PDB entry 8AI4 | X-ray diffraction, 1.75 A resolution | chains A and C

== Chain A ==
Protein: Radical SAM core domain-containing protein
Source organism: Bacillus subtilis
Reference sequence: A0A0A1MJP5 (A0A0A1MJP5_BACIU); numbering as in UniProt (aligned over 1-319)
Sequence (344 residues; numbered -24 to 319; the number before each row is that of its first residue; numbers below 1 keep their minus sign (Met-24 is residue -24)):
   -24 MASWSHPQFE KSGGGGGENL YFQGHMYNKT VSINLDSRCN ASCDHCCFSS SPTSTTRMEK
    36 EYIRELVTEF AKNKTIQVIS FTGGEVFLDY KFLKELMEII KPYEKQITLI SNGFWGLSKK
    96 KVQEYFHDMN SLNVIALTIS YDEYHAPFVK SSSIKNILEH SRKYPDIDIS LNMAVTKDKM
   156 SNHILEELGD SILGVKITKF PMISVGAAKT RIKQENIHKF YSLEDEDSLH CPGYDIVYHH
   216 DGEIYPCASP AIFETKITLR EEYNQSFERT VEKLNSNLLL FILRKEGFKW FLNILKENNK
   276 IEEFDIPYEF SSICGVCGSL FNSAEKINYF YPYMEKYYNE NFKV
Not modelled in the structure: -24 to 1, 318-319
Sequence notes: initiating methionine (-24); expression tag (-23 to 0); engineered mutation Ala223 (Cys in A0A0A1MJP5)
Ion coordination: 4Fe-4S cluster Fe site 1: Cys14, Cys18, Cys21 (together with S-adenosylhomocysteine); 4Fe-4S cluster Fe site 2: Cys206, Cys222, Cys289, Cys292
Ligand contacts:
  - S-adenosylhomocysteine (SAH): His20, Cys21, Cys22, Thr57, Gly58, Gly59, Glu60, Ile85, Ser86, Asn87, Ser115, Asp117, His120, Asn147, Ala149, Phe175, Pro176, Met177, Ile178, Val180, Ala183, Pro225
  - 4Fe-4S cluster (SF4), molecule 1: Cys14, Ala16, Ser17, Cys18, His20, Cys21, Ser25, Gly58, Gly59, Asn87, His120
  - 4Fe-4S cluster (SF4), molecule 2: Cys206, Pro207, Gly208, Tyr209, Cys222, Ser224, Ala226, Ile227, Leu258, Phe263, Ile288, Cys289, Cys292

== Chain C ==
Protein: Putative exported peptide YydF
Reference sequence: Q45596 (YYDF_BACSU); residues 1-11 here correspond to UniProt positions 35-45 (UniProt number = residue number + 34)
Sequence (11 residues; row label = number of the first residue in the row):
     1 FVKSKENRWI L
Not modelled in the structure: 1-2

== Chain A / chain C interface ==
Contacting residue pairs - 37 pairs, chain A then chain C:
  Ser7(A) - Leu11(C)
  Phe23(A) - Ile10(C)  hydrophobic
  Ser55(A) - Arg8(C)  hydrogen bond
  Thr57(A) - Ile10(C)  hydrogen bond (side chain-backbone)
  Thr57(A) - Leu11(C)
  Thr83(A) - Arg8(C)
  Thr83(A) - Leu11(C)
  Ile85(A) - Ile10(C)
  Ile85(A) - Leu11(C)
  Asn147(A) - Lys3(C)  hydrogen bond (side chain-backbone)
  Lys171(A) - Lys3(C)
  Thr173(A) - Lys3(C)  hydrogen bond (side chain-backbone)
  Phe175(A) - Lys3(C)
  Phe175(A) - Trp9(C)
  Pro176(A) - Trp9(C)
  Ile178(A) - Trp9(C)  hydrophobic
  Pro207(A) - Lys5(C)
  Pro207(A) - Glu6(C)
  Pro207(A) - Asn7(C)
  Gly208(A) - Asn7(C)
  Asp210(A) - Asn7(C)
  Asp210(A) - Arg8(C)  salt bridge
  Cys222(A) - Asn7(C)
  Ala223(A) - Glu6(C)
  Ala223(A) - Asn7(C)  hydrogen bond (backbone-backbone)
  Ala223(A) - Trp9(C)  hydrogen bond (backbone-backbone)
  Ala223(A) - Ile10(C)  hydrogen bond (backbone-backbone)
  Ala223(A) - Leu11(C)  hydrophobic
  Ser224(A) - Glu6(C)
  Ser224(A) - Trp9(C)
  Pro225(A) - Trp9(C)
  Pro225(A) - Ile10(C)  hydrophobic
  Phe228(A) - Ile10(C)  hydrophobic
  Ser287(A) - Glu6(C)
  Ser287(A) - Trp9(C)
  Ile288(A) - Glu6(C)
  Cys289(A) - Glu6(C)
Other interface residues (no listed pair), chain A (29 interface residues in all): Thr5, Asn9, Cys22, Leu84, Thr113, Tyr209
Other interface residues (no listed pair), chain C (9 interface residues in all): Ser4

== In short ==
29 residues of chain A face 9 of chain C across their interface; the contacts include 7 hydrogen bonds and 1
salt bridge. Polar contacts include Asp210(A)-Arg8(C), Ser55(A)-Arg8(C) and Thr57(A)-Ile10(C). Chain A binds
4Fe-4S cluster and S-adenosylhomocysteine.
Chain A is Radical SAM core domain-containing protein (Bacillus subtilis) and chain C is Putative exported
peptide YydF; the structure, Crystal structure of radical SAM epimerase EpeE C223A mutant from Bacillus
subtilis with [4Fe-4S] clusters, S-adenosyl-L-homocysteine ..., was determined by X-ray diffraction, deposited
together with 8AI2, 8AI3, 8AI5 and 8AI6.
